PDB entry 3ZQL | X-ray diffraction, 2.99 A resolution | chains D and G of the 4 polymer chains in the assembly

== Chain D ==
Name: Putative repressor SIMREG2
Source organism: Streptomyces antibioticus
Reference sequence: Q9AMH9 (Q9AMH9_STRAT); residues 1-259 here correspond to UniProt positions 3-261 (UniProt number = residue number + 2)
Amino-acid sequence (267 residues; row label = number of the first residue in the row):
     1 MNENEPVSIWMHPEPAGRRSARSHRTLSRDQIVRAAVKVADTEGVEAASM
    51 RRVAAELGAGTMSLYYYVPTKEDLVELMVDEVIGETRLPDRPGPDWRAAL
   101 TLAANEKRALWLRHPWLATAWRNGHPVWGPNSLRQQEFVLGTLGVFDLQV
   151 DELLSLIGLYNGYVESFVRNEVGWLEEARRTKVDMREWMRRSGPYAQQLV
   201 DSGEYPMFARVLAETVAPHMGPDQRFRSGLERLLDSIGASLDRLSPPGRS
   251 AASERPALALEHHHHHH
Not modelled in the structure: 1-6, 16-25, 243-267
Construct notes: expression tag (260-267)
What the authors report for this chain:
  - binding site for the 17-nt DNA strand (chain G): Met-62, Tyr-66, Tyr-67
  - binding site for the 17-nt DNA strand: Ser-49, Arg-51, Met-62
  - binding site for the 17-nt DNA strand: Met-50, Met-62, Tyr-65, Lys-71
  - binding site for the 17-nt DNA strand: Gly-60, Ser-63
  - mutagenesis - R18A (15-fold), R22A (15-fold): decreased binding to DNA

== Chain G ==
Molecule: 17-nt DNA strand
Sequence (17 nucleotides; row label = number of the first residue in the row):
     1 TTCGTACGCCGTACGAA

== Chain D / chain G interface ==
Residue-residue contacts (12; chain D residue first):
  Arg-51(D) with DA6(G), base contact
  Ala-59(D) with DC3(G), phosphate contact
  Gly-60(D) with DC3(G), hydrogen bond to the phosphate
  Met-62(D) with DC3(G), base contact; DG4(G), base contact; DT5(G), base contact
  Ser-63(D) with DT2(G), sugar contact; DC3(G), hydrogen bond to the phosphate
  Tyr-66(D) with DT1(G), sugar contact; DT2(G), base contact
  Tyr-67(D) with DT1(G), hydrogen bond to the phosphate; DT2(G), hydrogen bond to the phosphate
Also at the interface, not in a pair above, chain D (8 interface residues in all): Leu-27

== Overview ==
8 residues of chain D and 6 residues of chain G are in contact, with 4 hydrogen bonds. Polar contacts include
Gly-60(D)/DC3(G), Ser-63(D)/DC3(G) and Tyr-67(D)/DT1(G). From the paper: a binding site for the 17-nt DNA
strand at Ser-49(D), Arg-51(D) and Met-62(D) among others; R18A and R22A of chain D reduce binding to DNA.
Chain D is Putative repressor SIMREG2 (Streptomyces antibioticus) and chain G is a 17-nt DNA strand; the
structure, DNA-bound form of TetR-like repressor SimR, was determined by X-ray diffraction.
